Entry 8TVU (electron microscopy, 3.00 A resolution); this record covers chains G and W of the 24 polymer chains in the assembly.

[Chain G]
Molecule: Peptidoglycan hydrolase gp4
From: Salmonella phage P22
Reference sequence: P26746 (EXLYS_BPP22); numbering as in UniProt (aligned over 1-166)
Amino-acid sequence (166 residues; row label = number of the first residue in the row):
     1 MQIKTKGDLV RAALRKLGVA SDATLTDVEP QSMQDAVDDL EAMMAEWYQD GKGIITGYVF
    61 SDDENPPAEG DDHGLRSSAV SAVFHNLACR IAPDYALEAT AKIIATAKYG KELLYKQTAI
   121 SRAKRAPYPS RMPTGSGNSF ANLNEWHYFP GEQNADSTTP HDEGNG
Disordered / not traced: 153-166

[Chain W]
Molecule: Portal protein
From: Salmonella phage P22
Reference sequence: P26744 (PORTL_BPP22); numbering as in UniProt (aligned over 1-725)
Amino-acid sequence (725 residues; row label = number of the first residue in the row):
     1 MADNENRLES ILSRFDADWT ASDEARREAK NDLFFSRVSQ WDDWLSQYTT LQYRGQFDVV
    61 RPVVRKLVSE MRQNPIDVLY RPKDGARPDA ADVLMGMYRT DMRHNTAKIA VNIAVREQIE
   121 AGVGAWRLVT DYEDQSPTSN NQVIRREPIH SACSHVIWDS NSKLMDKSDA RHCTVIHSMS
   181 QNGWEDFAEK YDLDADDIPS FQNPNDWVFP WLTQDTIQIA EFYEVVEKKE TAFIYQDPVT
   241 GEPVSYFKRD IKDVIDDLAD SGFIKIAERQ IKRRRVYKSI ITCTAVLKDK QLIAGEHIPI
   301 VPVFGEWGFV EDKEVYEGVV RLTKDGQRLR NMIMSFNADI VARTPKKKPF FWPEQIAGFE
   361 HMYDGNDDYP YYLLNRTDEN SGDLPTQPLA YYENPEVPQA NAYMLEAATS AVKEVATLGV
   421 DTEAVNGGQV AFDTVNQLNM RADLETYVFQ DNLATAMRRD GEIYQSIVND IYDVPRNVTI
   481 TLEDGSEKDV QLMAEVVDLA TGEKQVLNDI RGRYECYTDV GPSFQSMKQQ NRAEILELLG
   541 KTPQGTPEYQ LLLLQYFTLL DGKGVEMMRD YANKQLIQMG VKKPETPEEQ QWLVEAQQAK
   601 QGQQDPAMVQ AQGVLLQGQA ELAKAQNQTL SLQIDAAKVE AQNQLNAARI AEIFNNMDLS
   661 KQSEFREFLK TVASFQQDRS EDARANAELL LKGDEQTHKQ RMDIANILQS QRQNQPSGSV
   721 AETPQ
Disordered / not traced: 1-4, 421-444, 481-491, 648-725

[How chain G and chain W interact]
Residue-residue contacts (30; chain G residue first):
  Ser130(G) - Asp43(W)
  Ser130(G) - Gln52(W)  hydrogen bond
  Ser130(G) - Arg54(W)
  Arg131(G) - Gln52(W)
  Arg131(G) - Tyr53(W)  hydrogen bond (side chain-backbone)
  Arg131(G) - Arg54(W)
  Arg131(G) - Met332(W)
  Arg131(G) - Ser335(W)
  Arg131(G) - Phe336(W)
  Arg131(G) - Asp339(W)  salt bridge
  Met132(G) - Met332(W)  hydrophobic
  Pro133(G) - Arg328(W)
  Pro133(G) - Met332(W)
  Gly135(G) - Asp325(W)
  Ser136(G) - Asp325(W)  hydrogen bond (backbone-side chain)
  Leu143(G) - Glu24(W)
  Leu143(G) - Arg27(W)  hydrogen bond (backbone-side chain)
  Asn144(G) - Leu45(W)
  Glu145(G) - Arg27(W)
  Glu145(G) - Trp44(W)
  Glu145(G) - Leu45(W)
  Trp146(G) - Leu45(W)
  His147(G) - Asn31(W)  hydrogen bond
  His147(G) - Asp42(W)
  His147(G) - Trp44(W)
  Tyr148(G) - Gln40(W)  hydrogen bond (side chain-backbone)
  Tyr148(G) - Trp41(W)  hydrophobic
  Tyr148(G) - Asp42(W)
  Tyr148(G) - Asp43(W)
  Tyr148(G) - Arg328(W)
Also at the interface, not in a pair above, chain G (14 interface residues in all): Gly137, Pro150
Also at the interface, not in a pair above, chain W (20 interface residues in all): Ser46, Leu329

[Overview]
Chain G and chain W form an interface of 14 and 20 residues respectively; the contacts include 6 hydrogen
bonds and 1 salt bridge. Polar pairs include Arg131(G)-Asp339(W), Ser130(G)-Gln52(W) and Arg131(G)-Tyr53(W).
Chain G is Peptidoglycan hydrolase gp4 and chain W is Portal protein, both from Salmonella phage P22; the
structure, In situ cryo-EM structure of bacteriophage P22 portal protein: head-to-tail protein complex at 3.0A
resolution, was determined by electron microscopy, deposited together with 8TVR, 8U1O, 8U10 and 8U11.
